Entry 7BWW (X-ray diffraction, 1.50 A resolution); this record covers chain A.

Chain A:
Name: metallo-Diels-Alderase DA7 W16S
From: synthetic construct
Sequence (97 residues; each row starts with the number of its first residue; numbers below 1 keep their minus sign (Gly-1 is residue -1)):
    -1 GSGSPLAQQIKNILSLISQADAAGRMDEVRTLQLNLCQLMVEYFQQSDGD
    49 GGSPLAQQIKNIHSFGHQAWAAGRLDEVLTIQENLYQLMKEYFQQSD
Disordered / not traced: -1, 45-49, 95
Metal / ion sites: Zn2+: Cys35, His61, His65 (together with benzoic acid)
Ligand contacts: benzoic acid (BEZ): Cys35, Met38, His61, Gly64, His65, Val76, Ile79, Gln80, Leu83, Tyr84

Overview:
Ligands of chain A: benzoic acid. The Zn2+ site is built by Cys35, His61 and His65.
Chain A is metallo-Diels-Alderase DA7 W16S (synthetic construct); the structure, Structure of the engineered
metallo-Diels-Alderase DA7 W16S, was determined by X-ray diffraction, deposited together with 6YPI.
